Entry 4ZTT (X-ray diffraction, 1.83 A resolution); this record covers chains A and F of the 6 polymer chains in the assembly.

[Chain A]
Protein: ferritin
Source organism: Escherichia coli DH1
Notes: EC 1.16.3.2
UniProtKB: C3T582 (C3T582_ECOLX); numbering as in UniProt (aligned over 2-165)
Amino-acid sequence (166 residues; numbered 0 to 165; the number before each row is that of its first residue; numbering starts at 0):
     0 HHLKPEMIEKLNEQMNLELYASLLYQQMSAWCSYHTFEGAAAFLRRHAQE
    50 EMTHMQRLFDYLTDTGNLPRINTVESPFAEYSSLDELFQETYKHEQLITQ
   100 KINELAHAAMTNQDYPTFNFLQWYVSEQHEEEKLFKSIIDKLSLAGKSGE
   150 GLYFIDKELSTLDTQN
Unresolved in the structure: 0-1, 164-165
Construct notes: expression tag (0-1); engineered mutation A20 (Ser in C3T582)
Ion coordination: mu-oxo-diiron Fe: E17, E50, H53, E94, E130 (together with hydroxide ion)
Small-molecule neighbours:
  - mu-oxo-diiron (FEO): E17, Y24, H46, E50, H53, E94, I97, Q127, E130
  - hydroxide ion (OH), molecule 1: E17, E50, H53, I97, Y123, E126, Q127
  - hydroxide ion (OH), molecule 2: E17, A20, E50, H53, E94, I97, Q127

[Chain F]
Protein: ferritin
Source organism: Escherichia coli DH1
Notes: EC 1.16.3.2
UniProtKB: C3T582 (C3T582_ECOLX); residues 2-165 here = UniProt positions 2-165
Amino-acid sequence (166 residues; numbered 0 to 165; the number before each row is that of its first residue; numbering starts at 0):
     0 HHLKPEMIEKLNEQMNLELYASLLYQQMSAWCSYHTFEGAAAFLRRHAQE
    50 EMTHMQRLFDYLTDTGNLPRINTVESPFAEYSSLDELFQETYKHEQLITQ
   100 KINELAHAAMTNQDYPTFNFLQWYVSEQHEEEKLFKSIIDKLSLAGKSGE
   150 GLYFIDKELSTLDTQN
Unresolved in the structure: 164-165
Construct notes: expression tag (0-1); engineered mutation A20 (Ser in C3T582)
Modified / non-standard residues: Q127 ((2S)-2-azanyl-5-nitroso-5-oxidanylidene-pentanoic acid; A1L4B)
Ion coordination: Fe ion site 1: E17, E50, H53 (together with hydroxide ion, oxygen atom); Fe ion site 2: E50, E94, Q127, E130 (together with oxygen atom)
Small-molecule neighbours:
  - oxygen atom (O): E17, E50, H53, E94, I97, Q127, E130
  - hydroxide ion (OH), molecule 1: E17, E50, H53, I97, Y123, E126, Q127
  - hydroxide ion (OH), molecule 2: E17, A20, E50, H53, I97, Q127

[Interface between chain A and chain F]
Pairs across the interface - 52 pairs, chain A then chain F:
  L18(A) - L22(F)  hydrophobic
  L22(A) - L18(F)  hydrophobic
  L22(A) - I70(F)
  Q25(A) - M54(F)
  Q25(A) - Q55(F)  hydrogen bond
  Q25(A) - F58(F)
  Q25(A) - I70(F)
  Q26(A) - P68(F)  hydrogen bond (side chain-backbone)
  Q26(A) - R69(F)
  Q26(A) - I70(F)  hydrogen bond (side chain-backbone)
  S28(A) - F58(F)
  A29(A) - F58(F)  hydrophobic
  A29(A) - L67(F)
  A29(A) - P68(F)
  W30(A) - L67(F)
  S32(A) - T62(F)
  Y33(A) - G65(F)
  Y33(A) - N66(F)
  Y33(A) - L67(F)  hydrophobic
  R44(A) - Q55(F)
  Q55(A) - Q25(F)  hydrogen bond
  Q55(A) - R44(F)
  F58(A) - Q25(F)
  F58(A) - S28(F)
  F58(A) - A29(F)  hydrophobic
  T62(A) - S32(F)
  G65(A) - Y33(F)
  N66(A) - Y33(F)
  L67(A) - A29(F)
  L67(A) - Y33(F)  hydrophobic
  L67(A) - F77(F)  hydrophobic
  P68(A) - Q26(F)  hydrogen bond (backbone-side chain)
  P68(A) - A29(F)
  R69(A) - Q26(F)
  R69(A) - S75(F)
  R69(A) - F77(F)
  I70(A) - L22(F)
  I70(A) - Q25(F)
  I70(A) - Q26(F)  hydrogen bond (backbone-side chain)
  I70(A) - S75(F)  hydrogen bond (backbone-side chain)
  I70(A) - P76(F)
  N71(A) - S75(F)
  T72(A) - V73(F)
  T72(A) - S75(F)
  V73(A) - T72(F)
  V73(A) - V73(F)  hydrogen bond (backbone-backbone)
  S75(A) - I70(F)  hydrogen bond (side chain-backbone)
  S75(A) - N71(F)
  S75(A) - T72(F)
  P76(A) - I70(F)
  F77(A) - L67(F)  hydrophobic
  F77(A) - R69(F)
Also at the interface, not in a pair above, chain A (29 interface residues in all): M51, M54, D59, E74
Also at the interface, not in a pair above, chain F (28 interface residues in all): W30, M51, E74

[Summary]
29 residues of chain A and 28 residues of chain F are in contact, with 9 hydrogen bonds. Polar contacts
include Q25(A)-Q55(F), Q26(A)-P68(F) and Q26(A)-I70(F). Bound to chain A: mu-oxo-diiron and hydroxide ion.
Ligands of chain F: oxygen atom and hydroxide ion.
Chain A is ferritin and chain F is ferritin, both from Escherichia coli DH1; the structure, Crystal structures
of ferritin mutants reveal diferric-peroxo intermediates, was determined by X-ray diffraction, deposited
together with 5C6F and 4XGS.
